4OIT - chains A and B; structure by X-ray diffraction, 2.24 A resolution.

Chain A (and B):
Molecule: LysM domain protein
Organism: Mycobacterium smegmatis
Notes: fragment: mannose-binding lectin domain; chain B of this document is another copy of the same molecule, construct and numbering; everything in this record applies to it too
Reference sequence: A0QYH7 (A0QYH7_MYCS2); numbering as in UniProt (aligned over 1-105)
Amino-acid sequence (113 residues; numbered 1 to 113; the number before each row is that of its first residue):
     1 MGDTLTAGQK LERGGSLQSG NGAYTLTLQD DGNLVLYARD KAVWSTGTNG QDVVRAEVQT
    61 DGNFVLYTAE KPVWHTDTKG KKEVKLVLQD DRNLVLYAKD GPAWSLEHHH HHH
Unresolved in the structure: 1, 108-113 (chain B: 1, 109-113)
Differences from the reference sequence: expression tag (106-113)
Ligand contacts:
  - beta-D-mannopyranose (BMA): P72, H75, K79
  - alpha-D-mannopyranose (MAN), molecule 1: Q29, D31, N33, V35, Y37, A42, S45, N49
  - alpha-D-mannopyranose (MAN), molecule 2: Q59, D61, N63, V65, Y67
  - alpha-D-mannopyranose (MAN), molecule 3: Q89, D91, N93, V95, Y97, P102, S105

Interface between chain A and chain B:
Contacting residue pairs (122):
  D3(A) - L86(B)
  D3(A) - V87(B)
  D3(A) - L88(B)  hydrogen bond (backbone-backbone)
  T4(A) - L86(B)
  L5(A) - K85(B)
  L5(A) - L86(B)  hydrogen bond (backbone-backbone)
  T6(A) - V84(B)
  A7(A) - V84(B)  hydrogen bond (backbone-backbone)
  L17(A) - L88(B)
  Q18(A) - L88(B)
  S19(A) - L88(B)
  S19(A) - Q89(B)  hydrogen bond (side chain-backbone)
  S19(A) - D90(B)
  G20(A) - D90(B)  hydrogen bond (backbone-side chain)
  Y24(A) - D90(B)
  Y24(A) - R92(B)
  L26(A) - L88(B)
  L26(A) - L94(B)  hydrophobic
  L36(A) - L88(B)  hydrophobic
  L36(A) - R92(B)
  L36(A) - L106(B)  hydrophobic
  A38(A) - R92(B)
  V43(A) - R92(B)
  W44(A) - W74(B)  hydrophobic
  W44(A) - L106(B)
  T46(A) - W74(B)
  T48(A) - V73(B)
  Q51(A) - V73(B)
  V53(A) - V73(B)  hydrophobic
  R55(A) - E70(B)  salt bridge
  V58(A) - V84(B)  hydrophobic
  V58(A) - L86(B)  hydrophobic
  Q59(A) - V84(B)
  D61(A) - K79(B)  salt bridge
  D61(A) - G80(B)  hydrogen bond (backbone-backbone)
  D61(A) - K81(B)
  G62(A) - T78(B)  hydrogen bond (backbone-side chain)
  G62(A) - K81(B)
  G62(A) - V84(B)
  G62(A) - L96(B)
  N63(A) - H75(B)
  N63(A) - T76(B)
  N63(A) - D77(B)  hydrogen bond (side chain-backbone)
  N63(A) - T78(B)  hydrogen bond (side chain-backbone)
  N63(A) - K79(B)
  F64(A) - W74(B)  hydrophobic
  F64(A) - H75(B)
  F64(A) - T76(B)  hydrogen bond (backbone-backbone)
  F64(A) - L86(B)  hydrophobic
  V65(A) - P72(B)  hydrophobic
  V65(A) - W74(B)
  V65(A) - H75(B)
  L66(A) - K71(B)
  L66(A) - P72(B)
  L66(A) - V73(B)  hydrogen bond (backbone-backbone)
  L66(A) - W74(B)  hydrogen bond (backbone-backbone)
  Y67(A) - E70(B)
  Y67(A) - K71(B)
  Y67(A) - P72(B)
  T68(A) - E70(B)
  T68(A) - K71(B)  hydrogen bond (backbone-backbone)
  T68(A) - V73(B)
  E70(A) - T68(B)
  E70(A) - E70(B)
  K71(A) - Y67(B)
  K71(A) - T68(B)  hydrogen bond (backbone-backbone)
  P72(A) - V65(B)  hydrophobic
  P72(A) - L66(B)
  P72(A) - Y67(B)
  V73(A) - Q51(B)
  V73(A) - V53(B)  hydrophobic
  V73(A) - L66(B)  hydrogen bond (backbone-backbone)
  V73(A) - T68(B)
  W74(A) - W44(B)  hydrophobic
  W74(A) - T46(B)
  W74(A) - F64(B)  hydrophobic
  W74(A) - V65(B)
  W74(A) - L66(B)  hydrogen bond (backbone-backbone)
  H75(A) - N63(B)
  H75(A) - F64(B)
  H75(A) - V65(B)
  T76(A) - N63(B)  hydrogen bond
  T76(A) - F64(B)  hydrogen bond (backbone-backbone)
  D77(A) - N63(B)  hydrogen bond (backbone-side chain)
  T78(A) - G62(B)  hydrogen bond (side chain-backbone)
  T78(A) - N63(B)  hydrogen bond (backbone-side chain)
  K79(A) - D61(B)
  K79(A) - N63(B)
  G80(A) - D61(B)  hydrogen bond (backbone-backbone)
  K81(A) - D61(B)
  K81(A) - G62(B)
  V84(A) - T6(B)
  V84(A) - A7(B)  hydrogen bond (backbone-backbone)
  V84(A) - V58(B)  hydrophobic
  V84(A) - Q59(B)
  V84(A) - G62(B)
  K85(A) - L5(B)
  L86(A) - D3(B)
  L86(A) - T4(B)
  L86(A) - L5(B)  hydrogen bond (backbone-backbone)
  L86(A) - V58(B)  hydrophobic
  L86(A) - F64(B)  hydrophobic
  V87(A) - D3(B)
  L88(A) - D3(B)  hydrogen bond (backbone-backbone)
  L88(A) - L17(B)
  L88(A) - Q18(B)
  L88(A) - S19(B)
  L88(A) - Y24(B)
  L88(A) - L26(B)
  L88(A) - L36(B)  hydrophobic
  Q89(A) - S19(B)
  Q89(A) - Y24(B)
  D90(A) - S19(B)
  D90(A) - G20(B)  hydrogen bond (side chain-backbone)
  D90(A) - N21(B)  hydrogen bond (side chain-backbone)
  D90(A) - Y24(B)
  R92(A) - Y24(B)
  R92(A) - L36(B)
  R92(A) - V43(B)
  L94(A) - L26(B)  hydrophobic
  L96(A) - G62(B)
  L106(A) - W44(B)
Interface residues without a listed pair, chain A (59 interface residues in all): N21, T25, V54, A69, D91, W104
Interface residues without a listed pair, chain B (58 interface residues in all): T25, A38, T48, T60, A69, D91, W104

Summary:
59 residues of chain A face 58 of chain B across their interface, with 27 hydrogen bonds and 2 salt bridges.
Polar contacts include R55(A)-E70(B), D61(A)-K79(B) and S19(A)-Q89(B). Bound to chain A: 3 copies of
alpha-D-mannopyranose and beta-D-mannopyranose.
Both chains are LysM domain protein (Mycobacterium smegmatis). Entry 4OIT (Structure, interactions and
evolutionary implications of a domain-swapped lectin dimer from Mycobacterium smegmatis) was determined by
X-ray diffraction together with 4OIZ and 4OKC from the same study.
